Entry 7UWM (electron microscopy, 2.50 A resolution); this record covers chains B and C of the 6 polymer chains in the assembly.

Chain B:
Name: Interleukin-17A
Source organism: Homo sapiens
UniProtKB: Q16552 (IL17_HUMAN); residues 25-155 here = UniProt positions 25-155
Amino-acid sequence (169 residues; each row starts with the number of its first residue):
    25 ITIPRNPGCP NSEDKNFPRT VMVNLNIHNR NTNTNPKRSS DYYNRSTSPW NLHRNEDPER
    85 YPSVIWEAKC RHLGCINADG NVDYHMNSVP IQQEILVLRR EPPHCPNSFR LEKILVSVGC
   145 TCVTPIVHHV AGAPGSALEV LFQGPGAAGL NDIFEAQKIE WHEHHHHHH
Not modelled in the structure: 25-41, 151-193
Construct notes: expression tag (156-193)
Cystine bridges: Cys-94/Cys-144, Cys-99/Cys-146

Chain C:
Name: Interleukin-17 receptor A
Source organism: Homo sapiens
UniProtKB: Q96F46 (I17RA_HUMAN); residues 33-304 here = UniProt positions 33-304
Amino-acid sequence (272 residues; row label = number of the first residue in the row):
    33 LRLLDHRALV CSQPGLNCTV KNSTCLDDSW IHPRNLTPSS PKDLQIQLHF AHTQQGDLFP
    93 VAHIEWTLQT DASILYLEGA ELSVLQLNTN ERLCVRFEFL SKLRHHHRRW RFTFSHFVVD
   153 PDQEYEVTVH HLPKPIPDGD PNHQSKNFLV PDCEHARMKV TTPCMSSGSL WDPNITVETL
   213 EAHQLRVSFT LWNESTHYQI LLTSFPHMEN HSCFEHMHHI PAPRPEEFHQ RSNVTLTLRN
   273 LKGCCRHQVQ IQPFFSSCLN DCLRHSATVS CP
Not modelled in the structure: 214-216
Curated features (UniProtKB/Swiss-Prot):
  - glycosylation (N-linked (GlcNAc...) asparagine): Asn-49, Asn-54, Asn-67, Asn-206, Asn-225, Asn-242, Asn-265
Cystine bridges: Cys-43/Cys-50, Cys-57/Cys-126, Cys-185/Cys-196, Cys-245/Cys-276, Cys-277/Cys-303, Cys-290/Cys-294
Covalent attachments: N-acetylglucosamine (NAG) linked to Asn-49, Asn-54, Asn-206, Asn-225, Asn-265

How chain B and chain C interact:
Residue-residue contacts - 56 pairs, chain B then chain C:
  Leu-49(B) with Leu-58(C), hydrophobic
  Ile-51(B) with Thr-56(C)
  Asn-55(B) with Glu-123(C), hydrogen bond
  Thr-58(B) with Leu-33(C), hydrogen bond (side chain-backbone); Arg-34(C)
  Asn-59(B) with Arg-34(C)
  Lys-61(B) with Phe-91(C); Pro-92(C); Val-150(C); Val-151(C); Asp-152(C), salt bridge; Pro-195(C); Ser-289(C)
  Arg-62(B) with Ser-288(C), hydrogen bond (side chain-backbone); Ser-289(C); Leu-291(C)
  Ser-63(B) with Gln-118(C); Asn-120(C), hydrogen bond; Gln-155(C), hydrogen bond
  Ser-64(B) with Asn-120(C), hydrogen bond (backbone-side chain); Asp-154(C), hydrogen bond; Gln-155(C)
  Asp-65(B) with Asn-120(C); Asp-154(C); Gln-155(C), hydrogen bond; Glu-156(C)
  Tyr-66(B) with Asp-293(C)
  Arg-69(B) with Asp-293(C), salt bridge
  Leu-76(B) with Leu-119(C)
  Arg-78(B) with Glu-158(C), salt bridge; Ser-177(C), hydrogen bond
  Glu-80(B) with His-175(C), salt bridge
  Pro-82(B) with Trp-62(C), hydrogen bond (backbone-side chain)
  Glu-83(B) with Trp-62(C); Pro-169(C); Asp-170(C), hydrogen bond (side chain-backbone)
  Arg-84(B) with Trp-62(C)
  Tyr-85(B) with Cys-57(C); Leu-58(C), hydrophobic; Trp-62(C)
  Pro-86(B) with Arg-124(C)
  Val-88(B) with Leu-117(C); Arg-124(C), hydrogen bond (backbone-side chain); Glu-158(C)
  Ile-89(B) with Asn-122(C)
  Trp-90(B) with Leu-117(C); Leu-119(C); Asn-122(C), hydrogen bond (backbone-side chain); Glu-158(C), hydrogen bond; Asn-179(C)
  Leu-122(B) with Trp-62(C), hydrophobic
  Arg-124(B) with Trp-62(C), hydrogen bond (side chain-backbone); Pro-65(C); Pro-169(C)
  Phe-133(B) with Trp-62(C), hydrophobic; Ile-63(C), hydrophobic
Other interface residues (no listed pair), chain B (29 interface residues in all): Asn-50, Tyr-67, Arg-123
Other interface residues (no listed pair), chain C (35 interface residues in all): Ser-61

Overview:
29 residues of chain B and 35 residues of chain C are in contact, with 15 hydrogen bonds and 4 salt bridges.
Among the polar pairs are Lys-61(B)/Asp-152(C), Arg-69(B)/Asp-293(C) and Arg-78(B)/Glu-158(C). Covalently
linked N-acetylglucosamine: at Asn-49(C), Asn-54(C), Asn-206(C), Asn-225(C) and Asn-265(C).
Chain B is Interleukin-17A and chain C is Interleukin-17 receptor A, both from Homo sapiens; the structure,
Structure of the IL-17A-IL-17RA binary complex, was determined by electron microscopy, deposited together with
7UWJ, 7UWK, 7UWL and 7UWN.
